Entry 2GII (X-ray diffraction, 2.30 A resolution); this record covers chains E and B of the 4 polymer chains in the assembly.

== Chain E ==
Molecule: 14-nt DNA strand
Sequence (14 nucleotides; each row starts with the number of its first residue):
     1 GCCGGTTAACCGGC

== Chain B ==
Name: Type II restriction enzyme HincII
Source organism: Haemophilus influenzae
Notes: EC 3.1.21.4
UniProtKB: P44413 (T2D2_HAEIN); residue numbers follow UniProt; this construct covers 2-258
Chain sequence (257 residues; row label = number of the first residue in the row):
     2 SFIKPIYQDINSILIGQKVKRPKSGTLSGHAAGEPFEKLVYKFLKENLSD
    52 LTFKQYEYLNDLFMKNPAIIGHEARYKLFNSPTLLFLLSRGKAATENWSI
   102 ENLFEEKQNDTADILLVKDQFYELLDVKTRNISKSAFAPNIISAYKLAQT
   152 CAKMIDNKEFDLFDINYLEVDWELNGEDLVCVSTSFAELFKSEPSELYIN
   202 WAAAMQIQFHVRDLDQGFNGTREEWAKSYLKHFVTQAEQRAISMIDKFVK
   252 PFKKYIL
Unresolved in the structure: 17-34, 101-103, 175-181, 257-258
Sequence notes: conflict Thr130 (Arg in P44413), Trp173 (Ser in P44413); engineered mutation Phe138 (Gln in P44413)

== Chain E / chain B interface ==
Residue-residue contacts (27):
  DG5(E) with Tyr146(B), sugar contact; Met206(B), phosphate contact
  DT6(E) with Asn110(B), phosphate contact; Ser144(B), hydrogen bond to the phosphate; Lys147(B), phosphate contact; Ala205(B), base contact; Met206(B), phosphate contact; Gln207(B), sugar contact
  DT7(E) with Gln109(B), phosphate contact; Asn110(B), phosphate contact; Asn141(B), base contact; Ala205(B), base contact; Gln207(B), hydrogen bond to the phosphate
  DA8(E) with Gln109(B), phosphate contact; Asn141(B), hydrogen bond to the base
  DA9(E) with Thr130(B), phosphate contact; Pro140(B), base contact; Asn141(B), hydrogen bond to the base; Ala204(B), base contact; Gln209(B), base contact
  DC10(E) with Lys135(B), phosphate contact; Phe138(B), stacking on the base; Ala139(B), hydrogen bond to the base; Gln209(B), base contact
  DC11(E) with Lys135(B), salt bridge to the phosphate; Ala137(B), hydrogen bond to the base; Phe138(B), stacking on the base
Interface residues without a listed pair, chain B (22 interface residues in all): Glu38, Asp111, Lys129, Asn132, Ser136

== In short ==
Chain E and chain B form an interface of 7 and 22 residues respectively; the contacts include 6 hydrogen
bonds, 1 salt bridge and 2 aromatic stacking contacts. Among the polar pairs are DA8(E)-Asn141(B),
DA9(E)-Asn141(B) and DC10(E)-Ala139(B).
Here chain E is a 14-nt DNA strand and chain B is Type II restriction enzyme HincII (Haemophilus influenzae).
Entry 2GII (Q138F HincII bound to cognate DNA GTTAAC) was determined by X-ray diffraction, deposited together
with 2GIE, 2GIG, 2GIH and 2GIJ.
